PDB entry 1FNW | X-ray diffraction, 3.90 A resolution | chains A and B of the 4 polymer chains in the assembly

# Chain A
Name: Exotoxin type A precursor (allele 1)
From: Streptococcus pyogenes phage T12
Reference sequence: P62560 (SPEA_STRPY); residues 1-221 here = UniProt positions 1-221
Chain sequence (221 residues; each row starts with the number of its first residue):
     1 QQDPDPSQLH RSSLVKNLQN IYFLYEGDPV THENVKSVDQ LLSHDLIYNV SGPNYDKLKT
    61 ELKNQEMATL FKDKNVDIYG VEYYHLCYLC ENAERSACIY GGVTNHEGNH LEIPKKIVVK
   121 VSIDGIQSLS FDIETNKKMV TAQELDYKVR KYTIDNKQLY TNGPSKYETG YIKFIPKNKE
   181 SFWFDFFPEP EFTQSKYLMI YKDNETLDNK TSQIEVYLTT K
Disulfide bonds: C87-C98
Construct notes: conflict T153 (Leu in P62560), I154 (Thr in P62560), N209 (Ser in P62560), K210 (Asn in P62560)
Metal / ion sites: Cd2+ site 1 near D39 (its only coordinating residue here); Cd2+ site 2 near C90 (its only coordinating residue here); Cd2+ site 3: E91 (shared with 1 residue of chain C)

# Chain B
Name: Exotoxin type A precursor (allele 1)
From: Streptococcus pyogenes phage T12
Reference sequence: P62560 (SPEA_STRPY); residues 301-521 here correspond to UniProt positions 1-221 (UniProt number = residue number - 300)
Chain sequence (221 residues; row label = number of the first residue in the row):
   301 QQDPDPSQLH RSSLVKNLQN IYFLYEGDPV THENVKSVDQ LLSHDLIYNV SGPNYDKLKT
   361 ELKNQEMATL FKDKNVDIYG VEYYHLCYLC ENAERSACIY GGVTNHEGNH LEIPKKIVVK
   421 VSIDGIQSLS FDIETNKKMV TAQELDYKVR KYTIDNKQLY TNGPSKYETG YIKFIPKNKE
   481 SFWFDFFPEP EFTQSKYLMI YKDNETLDNK TSQIEVYLTT K
Disulfide bonds: C387-C398
Construct notes: conflict T453 (Leu153 in P62560), I454 (Thr154 in P62560), N509 (Ser209 in P62560), K510 (Asn210 in P62560)
Metal / ion sites: Cd2+ site 1 near D339 (its only coordinating residue here); Cd2+ site 2 near C390 (its only coordinating residue here); Cd2+ site 3: E391 (shared with 1 residue of chain D)

# Interface between chain A and chain B
Contacting residue pairs (18; chain A residue first):
  K16(A) with N392(B)
  N17(A) with N392(B)
  N20(A) with R395(B)
  F23(A) with R395(B)
  N54(A) with N354(B)
  H85(A) with A393(B); E394(B)
  N92(A) with K316(B), hydrogen bond; N317(B)
  A93(A) with H385(B)
  E94(A) with N320(B); H385(B); T493(B); Q494(B), hydrogen bond (side chain-backbone)
  R95(A) with N320(B); F323(B)
  T193(A) with E394(B)
  Q194(A) with E394(B), hydrogen bond (backbone-side chain)
Also at the interface, not in a pair above, chain A (16 interface residues in all): Q19, D56, S96, F192
Also at the interface, not in a pair above, chain B (15 interface residues in all): Q319, D356, F492

# Overview
The interface between chain A and chain B involves 16 residues on one side and 15 on the other; the contacts
include 3 hydrogen bonds. Polar contacts include N92(A)-K316(B), E94(A)-Q494(B) and Q194(A)-E394(B).
Both chains are Exotoxin type A precursor (allele 1) (Streptococcus pyogenes phage T12). Entry 1FNW (Crystal
structure of streptococcal pyrogenic exotoxin A) was determined by X-ray diffraction together with 1FNU and
1FNV from the same study.
